PDB entry 2R29 | X-ray diffraction, 3.00 A resolution | chains A and L of the 3 polymer chains in the assembly

Chain A:
Name: Envelope protein E
From: Dengue virus 2 Thailand/16681/84
UniProtKB: P14340 (POLY_DEN2N); residues 298-394 here correspond to UniProt positions 578-674 (UniProt number = residue number + 280)
Amino-acid sequence (97 residues; each row starts with the number of its first residue):
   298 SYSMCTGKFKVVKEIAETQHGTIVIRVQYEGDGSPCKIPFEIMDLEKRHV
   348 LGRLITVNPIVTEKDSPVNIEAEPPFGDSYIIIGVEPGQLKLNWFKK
Cystine bridges: Cys-302/Cys-333

Chain L:
Name: Light chain of Fab 1A1D-2
From: Mus musculus
Notes: antibody fragment or engineered binder
Amino-acid sequence (217 residues; row label = number of the first residue in the row; note: 1 number in that range is skipped by the numbering (no residue carries it; nothing is unmodelled there); a row labelled like 201A-201E holds insertion residues (201A, then the next letters in order)):
     1 DIVLTQSPASLAVSLGQRATISCRASESVVRYGNSFMHWYQQKPGQPPKL
    51 LIYRASSLESGIPTRFSGSGSRTDFTLTINPVEADDVATYYCQQTNVDPW
   101 AFGGGTKLEIKRADAAPTVSIFPPSSEQLTSGGASVVCFLNNFYPKDINV
   151 KWKIDGSERQNGVLNSWTDQDSKDSTYSMSSTLTLTKDEYERHNSYTCEA
   201 T
201A-201E HKTST
   203 SPIVKSFNRNE
Unresolved in the structure: 127-128, 156-158, 173-175, 201A-201E
Cystine bridges: Cys-23/Cys-92, Cys-138/Cys-198

Interface between chain A and chain L:
Pairs across the interface (16; chain A residue first):
  Lys-305(A) with Tyr-53(L); Leu-58(L), hydrogen bond (side chain-backbone)
  Phe-306(A) with Arg-54(L), hydrogen bond (backbone-side chain)
  Lys-307(A) with Leu-50(L); Tyr-53(L); Arg-54(L); Glu-59(L), salt bridge
  Ile-312(A) with Tyr-32(L)
  Glu-327(A) with Glu-59(L); Ser-60(L), hydrogen bond (side chain-backbone)
  Leu-387(A) with Arg-54(L)
  Lys-388(A) with Tyr-32(L); Asn-34(L), hydrogen bond (backbone-side chain)
  Leu-389(A) with Tyr-32(L)
  Asn-390(A) with Tyr-32(L), hydrogen bond (backbone-backbone); Gly-33(L)
Other interface residues (no listed pair), chain A (11 interface residues in all): Val-308, Trp-391

Overview:
11 residues of chain A face 9 of chain L across their interface, with 5 hydrogen bonds and 1 salt bridge.
Among the polar pairs are Lys-307(A)/Glu-59(L), Lys-305(A)/Leu-58(L) and Phe-306(A)/Arg-54(L).
Here chain A is Envelope protein E (Dengue virus 2 Thailand/16681/84) and chain L is Light chain of Fab 1A1D-2
(Mus musculus). Entry 2R29 (Neutralization of dengue virus by a serotype cross-reactive antibody elucidated by
cryoelectron microscopy and x-ray crystallography) was determined by X-ray diffraction (same publication as
2R69 and 2R6P).
